PDB entry 8CT6 | electron microscopy, 3.10 A resolution | chains A and H of the 7 polymer chains in the assembly

== Chain A ==
Protein: Cobra P1 ha
From: Influenza A virus
Chain sequence (562 residues; numbered 1 to 562; the number before each row is that of its first residue):
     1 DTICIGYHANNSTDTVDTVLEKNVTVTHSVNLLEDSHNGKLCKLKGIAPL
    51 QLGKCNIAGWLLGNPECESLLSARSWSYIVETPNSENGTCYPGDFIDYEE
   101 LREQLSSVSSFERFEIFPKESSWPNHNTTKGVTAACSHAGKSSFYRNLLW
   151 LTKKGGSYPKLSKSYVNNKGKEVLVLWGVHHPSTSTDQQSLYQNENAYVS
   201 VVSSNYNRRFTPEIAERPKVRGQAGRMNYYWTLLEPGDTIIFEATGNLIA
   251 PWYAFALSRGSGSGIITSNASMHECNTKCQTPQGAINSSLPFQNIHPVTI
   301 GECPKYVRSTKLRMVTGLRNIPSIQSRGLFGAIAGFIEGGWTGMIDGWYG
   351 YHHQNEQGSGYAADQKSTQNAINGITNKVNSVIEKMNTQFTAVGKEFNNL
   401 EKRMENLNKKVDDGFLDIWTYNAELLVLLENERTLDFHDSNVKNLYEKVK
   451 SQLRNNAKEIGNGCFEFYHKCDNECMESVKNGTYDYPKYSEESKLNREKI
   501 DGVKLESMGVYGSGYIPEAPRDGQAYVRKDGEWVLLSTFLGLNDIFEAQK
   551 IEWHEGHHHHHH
Unresolved in the structure: 1-2, 322-337, 355-360, 495-562
Cystine bridges: Cys4-Cys464, Cys42-Cys275, Cys55-Cys67, Cys90-Cys136, Cys279-Cys303, Cys471-Cys475
Covalently attached groups: N-acetylglucosamine (NAG) linked to Asn87, Asn127, Asn269, Asn287
Reported in the primary citation:
  - post-translational modification sites: Asn127

== Chain H ==
Protein: 1F8 heavy chain
From: Mus musculus
Chain sequence (222 residues; each row starts with the number of its first residue; a row labelled like 82A-82C holds insertion residues (82A, then the next letters in order)):
     1 QVQLQQSGAELMKPGASVKISCKATGYTFSSYWIEWVKQRPGHGLEWIGE
    51 IL
   52A P
    53 GSGRTNYDERFKGKATFTADTSSNTAYMQL
82A-82C SSL
    83 TSEDSAVYYCARPRIYGMDYWGQGTSVTVSSAKTTPPSVYPLAPGSAAQT
   133 NSMVTLGCLVKGYFPEPVTVTWNSGSLSSGVHTFPAVLQSDLYTLSSSVT
   183 VPSSPRPSETVTCNVAHPASSTKVDKKIEPRGLVPR
Unresolved in the structure: 112-218
Cystine bridges: Cys22-Cys92

== Chain A / chain H interface ==
Residue-residue contacts (15; chain A residue first):
  Ala134(A) - Ile97(H)  hydrophobic
  Ala134(A) - Tyr98(H)
  Ser137(A) - Ile97(H)
  His138(A) - Trp33(H)
  Ala139(A) - Ser31(H)
  Ala139(A) - Tyr32(H)  hydrophobic
  Ala139(A) - Trp33(H)  hydrogen bond (backbone-backbone)
  Ala139(A) - Leu52(H)  hydrophobic
  Gly140(A) - Pro95(H)
  Gly140(A) - Arg96(H)
  Gly140(A) - Ile97(H)
  Lys141(A) - Trp33(H)
  Lys141(A) - Glu35(H)
  Lys141(A) - Glu50(H)
  Ser142(A) - Ile97(H)
Other interface residues (no listed pair), chain A (8 interface residues in all): Glu68
Other interface residues (no listed pair), chain H (11 interface residues in all): Arg56
From the paper, about this interface:
  - pairs named by the authors: Lys141(A)-Glu50(H)
  - epitope / paratope residues, chain A: His138(A), Lys141(A)
  - epitope / paratope residues, chain H: Glu50(H)

== Overview ==
Chain A and chain H form an interface of 8 and 11 residues respectively, with 1 hydrogen bond. The
hydrogen-bonded pair Ala139(A)-Trp33(H) is a backbone contact. The paper describes a contact between Lys141(A)
and Glu50(H). From the paper: epitope/paratope residues His138(A), Lys141(A) and Glu50(H); a modification site
at Asn127(A).
Chain A is Cobra P1 ha (Influenza A virus) and chain H is 1F8 heavy chain (Mus musculus); the structure, 1F8
mAb in complex with the computationally optimized broadly reactive H1 influenza hemagglutinin P1, was
determined by electron microscopy (same publication as 7UYI).
